Entry 1OBQ (X-ray diffraction, 1.85 A resolution); this record covers chains A and B.

# Chain A (and B)
Name: Crustacyanin C1 subunit
Source organism: Homarus gammarus
Notes: chain B of this document is another copy of the same molecule, construct and numbering; everything in this record applies to it too
Reference sequence: P80029 (CRC1_HOMGA); residues 1-181 here = UniProt positions 1-181
Chain sequence (181 residues; numbered 1 to 181; the number before each row is that of its first residue):
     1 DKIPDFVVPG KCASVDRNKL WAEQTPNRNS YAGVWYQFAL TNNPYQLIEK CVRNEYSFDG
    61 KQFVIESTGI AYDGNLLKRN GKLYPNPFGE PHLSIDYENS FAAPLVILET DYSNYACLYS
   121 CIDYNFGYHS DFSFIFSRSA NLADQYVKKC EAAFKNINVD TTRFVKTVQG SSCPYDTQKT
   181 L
Disulfide bonds: Cys12-Cys121, Cys51-Cys173, Cys117-Cys150
Construct notes: conflict Glu66 (Lys in P80029)

# Chain A / chain B interface
Residue-residue contacts (48):
  Asn43(A) - Asn125(B)  hydrogen bond (backbone-side chain)
  Pro44(A) - Tyr124(B)
  Pro44(A) - Asn125(B)  hydrogen bond (backbone-backbone)
  Pro44(A) - Phe126(B)  hydrophobic
  Tyr45(A) - Tyr45(B)
  Tyr45(A) - Ile122(B)  hydrophobic
  Tyr45(A) - Tyr124(B)  hydrophobic
  Gln46(A) - Asn125(B)  hydrogen bond (backbone-side chain)
  Leu47(A) - Asn125(B)
  Tyr72(A) - Asn125(B)
  Asn80(A) - Phe88(B)
  Gly81(A) - Phe88(B)
  Lys82(A) - Pro87(B)
  Lys82(A) - Phe88(B)
  Tyr84(A) - Pro87(B)
  Pro87(A) - Lys82(B)
  Pro87(A) - Tyr84(B)
  Pro87(A) - Asp96(B)
  Phe88(A) - Asn80(B)
  Phe88(A) - Gly81(B)
  Phe88(A) - Lys82(B)
  Phe88(A) - Asp96(B)
  Phe88(A) - Tyr97(B)
  Phe88(A) - Glu98(B)
  Glu90(A) - Glu98(B)
  Glu90(A) - Asn99(B)  hydrogen bond
  Asp96(A) - Pro87(B)
  Asp96(A) - Phe88(B)
  Tyr97(A) - Phe88(B)
  Glu98(A) - Phe88(B)
  Glu98(A) - Glu90(B)
  Asn99(A) - Glu90(B)  hydrogen bond (backbone-side chain)
  Ser100(A) - Pro104(B)
  Phe101(A) - Phe101(B)  hydrophobic
  Phe101(A) - Ala102(B)
  Phe101(A) - Ile122(B)  hydrophobic
  Ala102(A) - Phe101(B)
  Ala102(A) - Ala102(B)  hydrogen bond (backbone-backbone)
  Pro104(A) - Ser100(B)
  Ile122(A) - Phe101(B)  hydrophobic
  Tyr124(A) - Pro44(B)
  Tyr124(A) - Tyr45(B)  hydrophobic
  Asn125(A) - Asn43(B)  hydrogen bond (side chain-backbone)
  Asn125(A) - Pro44(B)  hydrogen bond (backbone-backbone)
  Asn125(A) - Gln46(B)  hydrogen bond (side chain-backbone)
  Asn125(A) - Leu47(B)
  Asn125(A) - Tyr72(B)
  Phe126(A) - Pro44(B)  hydrophobic
Also at the interface, not in a pair above, chain A (28 interface residues in all): Arg17, His92, Ala103
Also at the interface, not in a pair above, chain B (28 interface residues in all): Arg17, Ala103, Asp123

# Summary
Chain A and chain B each contribute 28 residues to their interface; the contacts include 9 hydrogen bonds.
Polar pairs include Asn43(A)-Asn125(B), Gln46(A)-Asn125(B) and Glu90(A)-Asn99(B).
Chain A and chain B are both Crustacyanin C1 subunit (Homarus gammarus); the structure, Apocrustacyanin C1
crystals grown in space and earth using vapour diffusion geometry, was determined by X-ray diffraction (same
publication as 1OBU).
